7EPB - chains B and C of the 4 polymer chains in the assembly; structure by electron microscopy, 3.10 A resolution.

[Chain B]
Protein: Metabotropic glutamate receptor 2
Organism: Homo sapiens
UniProtKB: Q14416 (GRM2_HUMAN); residue numbers follow UniProt; this construct covers 19-825
Amino-acid sequence (851 residues; row label = number of the first residue in the row):
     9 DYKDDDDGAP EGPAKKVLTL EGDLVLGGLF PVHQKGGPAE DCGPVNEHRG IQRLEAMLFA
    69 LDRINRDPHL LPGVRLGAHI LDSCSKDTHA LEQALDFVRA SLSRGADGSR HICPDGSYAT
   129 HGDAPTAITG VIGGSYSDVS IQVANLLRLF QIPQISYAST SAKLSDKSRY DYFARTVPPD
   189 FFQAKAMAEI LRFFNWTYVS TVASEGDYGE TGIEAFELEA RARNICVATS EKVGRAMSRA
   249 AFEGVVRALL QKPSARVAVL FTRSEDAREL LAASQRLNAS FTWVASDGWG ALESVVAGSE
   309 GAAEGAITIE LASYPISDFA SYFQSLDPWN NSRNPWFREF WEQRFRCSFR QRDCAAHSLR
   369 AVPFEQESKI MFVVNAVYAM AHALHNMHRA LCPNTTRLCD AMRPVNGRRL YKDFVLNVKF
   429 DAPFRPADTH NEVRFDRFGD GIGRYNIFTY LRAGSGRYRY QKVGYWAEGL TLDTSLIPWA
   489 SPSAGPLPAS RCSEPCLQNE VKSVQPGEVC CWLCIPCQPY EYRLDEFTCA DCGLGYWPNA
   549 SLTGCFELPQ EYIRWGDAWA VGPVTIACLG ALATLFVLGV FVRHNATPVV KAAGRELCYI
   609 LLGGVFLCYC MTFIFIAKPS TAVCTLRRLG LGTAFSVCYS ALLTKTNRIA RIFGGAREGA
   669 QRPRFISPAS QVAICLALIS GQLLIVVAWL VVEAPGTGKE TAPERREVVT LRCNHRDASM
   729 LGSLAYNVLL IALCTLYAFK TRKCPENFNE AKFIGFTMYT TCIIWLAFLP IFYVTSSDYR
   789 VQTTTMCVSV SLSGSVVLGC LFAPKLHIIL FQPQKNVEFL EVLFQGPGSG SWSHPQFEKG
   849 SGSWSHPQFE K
Disordered / not traced: 9-21, 660-676, 818-859
Sequence notes: expression tag (9-18, 826-859); engineered mutation Ala-601 (Ser in Q14416)
Disulfide bonds: Cys-50/Cys-92, Cys-234/Cys-518, Cys-355/Cys-362, Cys-400/Cys-407, Cys-500/Cys-519, Cys-504/Cys-522, Cys-525/Cys-537, Cys-540/Cys-553, Cys-632/Cys-721
Curated features (UniProtKB/Swiss-Prot):
  - region: Ala-677 to Ala-685 (Important for interaction with HTR2A)
  - binding site (L-glutamate): Arg-57, Arg-61, Ser-145, Ala-166, Thr-168, Asp-295, Lys-377
  - glycosylation (N-linked (GlcNAc...) asparagine): Asn-203, Asn-286, Asn-338, Asn-402, Asn-547
  - mutagenesis: Ala-677 (A677S: Impairs interaction with HTR2A), Ala-681 (A681F: Impairs interaction with HTR2A), Ala-685 (A685G: Impairs interaction with HTR2A)
From the paper describing this entry:
  - mutagenesis - R714DEL/E715DEL: decreased signaling in response to agonist
  - mutagenesis - R714DEL/E715DEL: unchanged signaling in response to PAM
  - mutagenesis - C121A/V782C/V789C: increased signaling
  - mutagenesis - C121A/V782C/V789C: increased binding to agonist and PAM
  - mutagenesis - S601A: increased expression
  - mutagenesis - F756S: unchanged signaling in response to agonist

[Chain C]
Protein: Anti-RON nanobody
Organism: Lama glama
Notes: antibody fragment or engineered binder
Amino-acid sequence (137 residues; row label = number of the first residue in the row):
     1 QVQLVQSGGG LVQAGGSLRL SCAASVRFFS INTMGWYRQA PGKQRELVAD ITSSGSTNYA
    61 DSGKGRFTIS RDNAKNTVYL QMNRLKPEDT AVYYCHADYK YTTHNTAWGQ GTQVTVSSGR
   121 PLEVLFQGPH HHHHHHH
Disordered / not traced: 119-137
Disulfide bonds: Cys-22/Cys-95

[Interface between chain B and chain C]
Pairs across the interface - 18 pairs, chain B then chain C:
  Ser-173(B) with Gln-1(C), hydrogen bond (backbone-side chain)
  Asp-174(B) with Gln-1(C)
  Phe-189(B) with Gln-1(C); Phe-28(C), hydrophobic; Tyr-101(C), hydrophobic
  Phe-190(B) with Arg-27(C); Phe-28(C), hydrophobic
  Glu-222(B) with Thr-102(C)
  Ala-223(B) with Tyr-101(C)
  Leu-226(B) with Tyr-101(C), hydrophobic; Thr-102(C)
  Glu-227(B) with Tyr-101(C), hydrogen bond
  Arg-445(B) with Gln-3(C)
  Phe-446(B) with Gln-1(C); Val-2(C), hydrophobic; Gln-3(C); Ser-25(C); Arg-27(C)
Other interface residues (no listed pair), chain B (14 interface residues in all): Lys-175, Ala-192, Lys-193, Asp-444
Other interface residues (no listed pair), chain C (9 interface residues in all): Lys-100

[Summary]
14 residues of chain B and 9 residues of chain C are in contact, with 2 hydrogen bonds. Polar contacts include
Ser-173(B)/Gln-1(C) and Glu-227(B)/Tyr-101(C). The paper reports that R714DEL/E715DEL of chain B reduce
signaling in response to agonist; C121A/V782C/V789C of chain B increase signaling; 4 substitutions were tested
in all.
Chain B is Metabotropic glutamate receptor 2 (Homo sapiens) and chain C is Anti-RON nanobody (Lama glama); the
structure, Cryo-EM structure of LY354740-bound mGlu2 homodimer, was determined by electron microscopy,
deposited together with 7EPA, 7EPC, 7EPD, 7EPE and 7EPF.
